PDB entry 8GRS | electron microscopy, 3.30 A resolution | chain A

Chain A:
Name: CSC1-like protein 1
Organism: Homo sapiens
UniProtKB: O94886 (CSCL1_HUMAN); residues 1-807 here = UniProt positions 1-807
Chain sequence (807 residues; numbered 1 to 807; the number before each row is that of its first residue):
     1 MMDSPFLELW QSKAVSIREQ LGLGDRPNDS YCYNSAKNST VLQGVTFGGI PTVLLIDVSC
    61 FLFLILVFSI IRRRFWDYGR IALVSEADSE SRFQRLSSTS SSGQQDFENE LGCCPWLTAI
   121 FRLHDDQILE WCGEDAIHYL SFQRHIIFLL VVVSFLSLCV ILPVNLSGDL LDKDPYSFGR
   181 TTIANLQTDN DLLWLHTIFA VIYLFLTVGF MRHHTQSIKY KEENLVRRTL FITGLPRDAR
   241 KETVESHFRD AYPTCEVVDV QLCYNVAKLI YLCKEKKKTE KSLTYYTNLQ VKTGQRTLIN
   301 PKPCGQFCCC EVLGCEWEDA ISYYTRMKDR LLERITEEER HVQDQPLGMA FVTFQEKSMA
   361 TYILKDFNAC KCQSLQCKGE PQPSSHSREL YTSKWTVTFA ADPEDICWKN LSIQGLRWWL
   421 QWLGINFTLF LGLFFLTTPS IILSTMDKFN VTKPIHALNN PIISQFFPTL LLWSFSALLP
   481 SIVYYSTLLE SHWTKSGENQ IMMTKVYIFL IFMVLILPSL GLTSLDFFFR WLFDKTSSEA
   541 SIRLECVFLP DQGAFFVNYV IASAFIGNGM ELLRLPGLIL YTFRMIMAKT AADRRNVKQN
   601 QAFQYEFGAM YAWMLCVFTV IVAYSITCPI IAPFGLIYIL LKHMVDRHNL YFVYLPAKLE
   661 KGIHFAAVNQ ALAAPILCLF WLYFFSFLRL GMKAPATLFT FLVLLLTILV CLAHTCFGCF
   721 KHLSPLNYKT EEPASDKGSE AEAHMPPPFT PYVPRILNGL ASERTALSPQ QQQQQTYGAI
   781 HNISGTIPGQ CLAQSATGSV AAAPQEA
Not modelled in the structure: 1-8, 87-130, 225-231, 296-319, 373-381, 719-807
UniProt features mapped onto this chain:
  - region: F555 to I586 (Gating helix)
  - modified residue: S739 (Phosphoserine)
  - glycosylation (N-linked (GlcNAc...) asparagine): N38, N450
  - natural variant: R74 to A807 (deletion: In HLD19; uncertain significance), G168 (G168E: In HLD19), I462 (I462N: In HLD19), G553 (G553D: In HLD19; uncertain significance; G553V: In HLD19), Y559 (Y559H: In HLD19), G567 (G567S: In HLD19)
  - mutagenesis: E571 (E571K: Significant loss of mechanosensitive ion channel activity but no effect on its localization to the cell membrane)
What the authors report for this chain:
  - binding site for the ligand POV: W473, E571, W613

In short:
UniProt lists one mutagenesis site. From the paper: a binding site for the ligand POV at W473, E571 and W613.
Chain A is CSC1-like protein 1 (Homo sapiens); the structure, human TMEM63A, was determined by electron
microscopy (same publication as 8GRN, 8GRO and 8GSO).
